5XVP - chains E and G of the 10 polymer chains in the assembly; structure by X-ray diffraction, 3.00 A resolution.

== Chain E ==
Molecule: CRISPR-associated endoribonuclease Cas2
Organism: Enterococcus faecalis TX0027
Notes: EC 3.1.-.-
Reference sequence: E6GPD6 (E6GPD6_ENTFL); residues 1-109 here = UniProt positions 1-109
Sequence (109 residues; each row starts with the number of its first residue):
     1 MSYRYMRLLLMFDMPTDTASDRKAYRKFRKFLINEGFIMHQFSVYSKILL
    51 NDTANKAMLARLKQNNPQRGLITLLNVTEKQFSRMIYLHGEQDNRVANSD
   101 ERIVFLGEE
Disordered / not traced: 1-3, 108-109
Metal / ion sites: Mg2+: Phe12, Asp13, Ser43 (shared with 1 residue of chain H)

== Chain G ==
Molecule: 73-nt DNA strand
Sequence (73 nucleotides; each row starts with the number of its first residue):
     1 TTCGTAGCTGAGGCCTCAGCTACGTTCCGTTTTGGTACCATTCTAAACAA
    51 CATGACTCTAAAACCTCGGAGAA
Disordered / not traced: 1, 73
Metal / ion sites: Mg2+: DC15 (shared with 3 residues of chain F)

== How chain E and chain G interact ==
Pairs across the interface (11; chain E residue first):
  Arg4(E) with DA50(G), base contact
  Met6(E) with DA49(G), phosphate contact
  Lys23(E) with DC8(G), phosphate contact
  Arg26(E) with DC8(G), salt bridge to the phosphate; DT9(G), base contact
  Lys30(E) with DA6(G), phosphate contact
  Asp52(E) with DC51(G), hydrogen bond to the base
  Thr78(E) with DC48(G), hydrogen bond to the phosphate
  Lys80(E) with DA47(G), salt bridge to the phosphate; DC48(G), phosphate contact
  Gln81(E) with DC48(G), sugar contact
Interface residues without a listed pair, chain E (14 interface residues in all): Lys27, Asn34, Phe42, Thr53, Arg84
Interface residues without a listed pair, chain G (11 interface residues in all): DG7, DC14, DA52

== In short ==
14 residues of chain E and 11 residues of chain G are in contact; the contacts include 2 hydrogen bonds and 2
salt bridges. Polar contacts include Asp52(E)-DC51(G), Thr78(E)-DC48(G) and Arg26(E)-DC8(G). Phe12(E),
Asp13(E) and Ser43(E) form the Mg2+ site.
Here chain E is CRISPR-associated endoribonuclease Cas2 (Enterococcus faecalis TX0027) and chain G is a 73-nt
DNA strand. Entry 5XVP (E. fae Cas1-Cas2/prespacer/target ternary complex revealing the fully integrated
states) was determined by X-ray diffraction, deposited together with 5XVN and 5XVO.
